PDB entry 8URA | X-ray diffraction, 2.59 A resolution | chain A

Chain A:
Protein: Corynebacterial protease CP40
Source organism: Corynebacterium ulcerans
Reference sequence: A0A830QWM5 (A0A830QWM5_CORUL); residues 32-412 here = UniProt positions 32-412
Chain sequence (415 residues; row label = number of the first residue in the row; numbers below 1 keep their minus sign (Met-2 is residue -2)):
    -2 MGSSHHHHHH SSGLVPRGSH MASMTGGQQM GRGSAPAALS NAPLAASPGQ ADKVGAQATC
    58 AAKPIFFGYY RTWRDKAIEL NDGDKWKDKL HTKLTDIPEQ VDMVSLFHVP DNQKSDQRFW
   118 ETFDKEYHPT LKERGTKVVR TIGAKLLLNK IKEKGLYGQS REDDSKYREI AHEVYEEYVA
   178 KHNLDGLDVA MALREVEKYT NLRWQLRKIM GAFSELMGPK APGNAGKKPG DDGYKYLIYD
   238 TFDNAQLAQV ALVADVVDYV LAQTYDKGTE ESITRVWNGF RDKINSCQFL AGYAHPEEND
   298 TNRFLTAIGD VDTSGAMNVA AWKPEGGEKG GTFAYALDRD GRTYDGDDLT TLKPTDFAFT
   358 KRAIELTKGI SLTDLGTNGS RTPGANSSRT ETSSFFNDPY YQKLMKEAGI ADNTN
Disordered / not traced: -2 to 39, 42-45, 369-412
Cystine bridges: Cys57-Cys284
Construct notes: expression tag (-2 to 31); engineered mutation Ala187 (Asp in A0A830QWM5), Ala189 (Glu in A0A830QWM5)

Summary:
Chain A is Corynebacterial protease CP40 (Corynebacterium ulcerans); the structure, Crystal structure of
Corynebacterium ulcerans endo-beta-N-acetylglucosaminidase catalytically inactive CU43 D187A-E189A at 2.6 A
resolution (space group ..., was determined by X-ray diffraction together with 8UEN from the same study.
